7AP2 - chain A; structure by X-ray diffraction, 2.25 A resolution.

== Chain A ==
Name: Leucine--tRNA ligase
From: Neisseria gonorrhoeae
Notes: EC 6.1.1.4; fragment: Leucyl-tRNA Synthetase
Reference sequence: A0A5K1KQ39 (A0A5K1KQ39_NEIGO); residues 1-876 here correspond to UniProt positions 3-878 (UniProt number = residue number + 2)
Amino-acid sequence (877 residues; row label = number of the first residue in the row; numbering starts at 0):
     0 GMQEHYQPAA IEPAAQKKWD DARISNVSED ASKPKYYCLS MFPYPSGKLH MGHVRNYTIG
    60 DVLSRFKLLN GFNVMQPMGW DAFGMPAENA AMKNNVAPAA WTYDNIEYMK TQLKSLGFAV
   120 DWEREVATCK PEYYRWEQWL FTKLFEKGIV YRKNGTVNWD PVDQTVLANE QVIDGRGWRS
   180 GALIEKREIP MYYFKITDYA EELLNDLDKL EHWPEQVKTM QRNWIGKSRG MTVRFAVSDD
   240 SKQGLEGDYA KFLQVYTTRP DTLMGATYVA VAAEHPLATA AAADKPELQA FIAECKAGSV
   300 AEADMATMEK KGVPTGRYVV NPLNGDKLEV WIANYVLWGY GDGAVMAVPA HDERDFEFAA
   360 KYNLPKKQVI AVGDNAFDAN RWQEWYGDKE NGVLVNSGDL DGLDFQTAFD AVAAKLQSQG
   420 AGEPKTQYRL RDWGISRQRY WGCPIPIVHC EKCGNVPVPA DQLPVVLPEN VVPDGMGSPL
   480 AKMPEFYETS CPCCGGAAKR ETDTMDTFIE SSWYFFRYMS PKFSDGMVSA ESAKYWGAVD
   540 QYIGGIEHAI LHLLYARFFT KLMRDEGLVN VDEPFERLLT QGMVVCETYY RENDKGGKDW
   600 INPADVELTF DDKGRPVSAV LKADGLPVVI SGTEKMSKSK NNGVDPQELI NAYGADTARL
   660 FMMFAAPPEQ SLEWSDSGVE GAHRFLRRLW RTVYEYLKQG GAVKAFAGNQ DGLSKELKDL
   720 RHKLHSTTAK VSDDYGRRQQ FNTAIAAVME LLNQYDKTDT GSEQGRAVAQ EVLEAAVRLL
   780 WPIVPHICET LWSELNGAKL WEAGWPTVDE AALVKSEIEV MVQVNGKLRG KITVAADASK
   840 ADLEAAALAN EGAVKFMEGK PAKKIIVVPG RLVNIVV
Disordered / not traced: 0, 609-616, 818-827, 849-862, 876
Sequence notes: expression tag (0); engineered mutation Asn454 (Asp456 in A0A5K1KQ39); conflict Ile508 (Met510 in A0A5K1KQ39)
Metal / ion sites: Zn2+: Cys449, Cys452, Cys490, Cys493
Small-molecule neighbours: LeuS7HMDDA (RRW; [(2R,3S,4R,5R)-5-[7-azanyl-5-(hydroxymethyl)benzimidazol-1-yl]-3,4-bis(oxidanyl)oxolan-2-yl]methyl N-[(2S)-2-azanyl-4-methyl-pentanoyl]sulfamate): Met40, Phe41, Pro42, Tyr43, His49, Gly51, His52, Asn55, Tyr56, Asp80, Ser510, Tyr513, Tyr541, Gly543, Gly544, Glu546, His547, His551, Gln580, Gly581, Met582, Val583, Lys634, Met635
What the authors report for this chain:
  - binding site for LeuS7HMDDA: Gln580, Val583

== Summary ==
Bound to chain A: LeuS7HMDDA. Cys449, Cys452, Cys490 and Cys493 form the Zn2+ site. From the paper: a binding
site for LeuS7HMDDA at Gln580 and Val583.
Chain A is Leucine--tRNA ligase (Neisseria gonorrhoeae); the structure, Neisseria gonorrhoeae Leucyl-tRNA
Synthetase in Complex with Compound LeuS7HMDDA, was determined by X-ray diffraction, deposited together with
7AP1 and 7AP3.
